Entry 6DPE (X-ray diffraction, 1.56 A resolution); this record covers chains A and C of the 4 polymer chains in the assembly.

== Chain A ==
Protein: Ribonuclease H
Source organism: Bacillus halodurans (strain ATCC BAA-125 / DSM 18197 / FERM 7344 / JCM 9153 / C-125)
Notes: EC 3.1.26.4
Reference sequence: Q9KEI9 (RNH1_BACHD); residue numbers follow UniProt; this construct covers 61-196
Sequence (136 residues; row label = number of the first residue in the row):
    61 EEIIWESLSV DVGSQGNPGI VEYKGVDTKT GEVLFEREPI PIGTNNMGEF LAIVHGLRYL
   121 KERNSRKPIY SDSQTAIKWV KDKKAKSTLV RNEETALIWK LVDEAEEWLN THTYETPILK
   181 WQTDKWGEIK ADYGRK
Swiss-Prot annotation at these positions:
  - binding site (Mg(2+)): Asp71, Glu109, Asp132, Asp192
  - mutagenesis: Glu109 (E109Q: Loss of activity), Asp132 (D132N: Loss of activity), Glu188 (E188A: Strongly reduces activity; E188Q: No effect), Asp192 (D192N: Strongly reduced activity with manganese. Loss of activity with magnesium)
Bound ions: Mn2+ site 1: Asp71, Asp192 (shared with 1 residue of chain b); Mn2+ site 2: Asp71, Glu109, Asp132 (shared with 1 residue of chain b); Mn2+ site 3: Asp163, Glu166; K+: Glu188 (shared with 1 residue of chain b); Mn2+ site 4 near Lys196 (its only coordinating residue here)
From the paper describing this entry:
  - catalytic residues: Glu188 (citing earlier work)
  - catalytic residues: Lys196 (proposed by the authors, not directly observed)

== Chain C ==
Molecule: 6-nt DNA strand
Sequence (6 nucleotides; row label = number of the first residue in the row):
     1 CGATGT

== Interface between chain A and chain C ==
Pairs across the interface - 18 pairs, chain A then chain C:
  Asn77(A) - DA3(C)  hydrogen bond to the base
  Asn77(A) - DT4(C)  hydrogen bond to the sugar
  Pro78(A) - DA3(C)  phosphate contact
  Pro78(A) - DT4(C)  phosphate contact
  Thr104(A) - DT4(C)  hydrogen bond to the phosphate
  Thr104(A) - DG5(C)  hydrogen bond to the phosphate
  Asn105(A) - DT4(C)  hydrogen bond to the base
  Asn106(A) - DT4(C)  hydrogen bond to the base
  Asn106(A) - DG5(C)  hydrogen bond to the sugar
  Gln134(A) - DG5(C)  base contact
  Gln134(A) - DT6(C)  base contact
  Thr135(A) - DG5(C)  sugar contact
  Lys138(A) - DT6(C)  phosphate contact
  Trp139(A) - DG5(C)  phosphate contact
  Trp139(A) - DT6(C)  hydrogen bond to the phosphate
  Lys146(A) - DT6(C)  phosphate contact
  Ser147(A) - DG5(C)  hydrogen bond to the phosphate
  Thr148(A) - DG5(C)  hydrogen bond to the phosphate
Other interface residues (no listed pair), chain A (14 interface residues in all): Met107, Leu149
Other interface residues (no listed pair), chain C (5 interface residues in all): DG2

== Overview ==
14 residues of chain A face 5 of chain C across their interface, with 10 hydrogen bonds. Among the polar pairs
are Asn77(A)-DA3(C), Asn105(A)-DT4(C) and Asn106(A)-DT4(C). The Mn2+ site 1 is built by Asp71(A) and
Asp192(A). UniProt lists 4 Mg2+-binding residues and 4 mutagenesis sites on chain A. From the paper: catalytic
residues Glu188(A) and Lys196(A).
Chain A is Ribonuclease H (Bacillus halodurans (strain ATCC BAA-125 / DSM 18197 / FERM 7344 / JCM 9153 /
C-125)) and chain C is a 6-nt DNA strand; the structure, Crystal Structure of Bacillus Halodurans Ribonuclease
H1 in Complex with an RNA/DNA Hybrid: Reaction in 20 ..., was determined by X-ray diffraction together with
6DMN, 6DMV, 6DO8, 6DO9, 6DOA, 6DOB and 46 further entries from the same study.
